PDB entry 3TD5 | X-ray diffraction, 2.00 A resolution | chains A and B of the 4 polymer chains in the assembly

[Chain A (and B)]
Protein: Outer membrane protein omp38
Organism: Acinetobacter baumannii
Notes: fragment: c-terminal domain; chain B of this document is another copy of the same molecule, construct and numbering; everything in this record applies to it too
UniProt: Q6RYW5 (OMP38_ACIBA); residues 221-339 here = UniProt positions 221-339
Chain sequence (123 residues; numbered 217 to 339; the number before each row is that of its first residue):
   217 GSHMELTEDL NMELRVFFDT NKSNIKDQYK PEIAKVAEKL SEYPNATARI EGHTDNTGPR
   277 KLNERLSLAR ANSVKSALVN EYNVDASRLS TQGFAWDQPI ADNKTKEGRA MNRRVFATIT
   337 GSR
Disordered / not traced: 217-220 (chain B: 217-218)
Construct notes: expression tag (217-220)
Curated features (UniProtKB/Swiss-Prot):
  - binding site (meso-2,6-diaminopimelate): Asn-237, Asp-271, Thr-273, Asn-279, Arg-286
  - mutagenesis: Asp-271 (D271A: Periplasmic domain no longer binds diaminopimelate), Arg-286 (R286A: Periplasmic domain no longer binds diaminopimelate)
What the authors report for this chain:
  - binding site for peptide(L-Ala-gamma-D-Glu-m-DAP-D-Ala-D-Ala): Asp-271, Thr-273, Asn-279, Arg-286, Arg-325 (from molecular simulation)

[Chain A / chain B interface]
Pairs across the interface (35; chain A residue first):
  Glu-221(A) / Met-228(B)
  Glu-221(A) / Glu-229(B)  hydrogen bond (backbone-backbone)
  Leu-222(A) / Leu-226(B)  hydrophobic
  Leu-222(A) / Asn-227(B)
  Leu-222(A) / Met-228(B)  hydrophobic
  Leu-222(A) / Lys-255(B)
  Thr-223(A) / Asp-225(B)
  Thr-223(A) / Leu-226(B)
  Thr-223(A) / Asn-227(B)  hydrogen bond (backbone-backbone)
  Glu-224(A) / Asp-225(B)
  Glu-224(A) / Tyr-259(B)  hydrogen bond
  Asp-225(A) / Thr-223(B)
  Asp-225(A) / Glu-224(B)
  Asp-225(A) / Asp-225(B)  hydrogen bond (backbone-backbone)
  Leu-226(A) / Leu-222(B)  hydrophobic
  Leu-226(A) / Thr-223(B)
  Asn-227(A) / Glu-221(B)
  Asn-227(A) / Leu-222(B)
  Asn-227(A) / Thr-223(B)  hydrogen bond (backbone-backbone)
  Met-228(A) / Met-220(B)  hydrophobic
  Met-228(A) / Glu-221(B)
  Met-228(A) / Leu-222(B)  hydrophobic
  Glu-229(A) / Met-220(B)
  Glu-229(A) / Glu-221(B)  hydrogen bond (backbone-backbone)
  Leu-230(A) / His-219(B)
  Leu-230(A) / Met-220(B)  hydrophobic
  Arg-231(A) / His-219(B)  hydrogen bond (backbone-backbone)
  Glu-248(A) / His-219(B)
  Glu-248(A) / Met-220(B)
  Lys-251(A) / Met-220(B)
  Lys-251(A) / Leu-222(B)
  Lys-255(A) / Leu-222(B)
  Lys-255(A) / Glu-224(B)  salt bridge
  Tyr-259(A) / Glu-224(B)  hydrogen bond
  Arg-339(A) / Arg-339(B)
Also at the interface, not in a pair above, chain A (17 interface residues in all): Val-252
Also at the interface, not in a pair above, chain B (15 interface residues in all): Arg-231

[Overview]
17 residues of chain A and 15 residues of chain B are in contact; the contacts include 8 hydrogen bonds and 1
salt bridge. Polar contacts include Lys-255(A)/Glu-224(B), Glu-224(A)/Tyr-259(B) and Glu-221(A)/Glu-229(B).
From the paper: a binding site for peptide(L-Ala-gamma-D-Glu-m-DAP-D-Ala-D-Ala) at Asp-271(A), Thr-273(A) and
Asn-279(A) among others.
Both chains are Outer membrane protein omp38 (Acinetobacter baumannii). Entry 3TD5 (Crystal structure of
OmpA-like domain from Acinetobacter baumannii in complex with L-Ala-gamma-D-Glu-m-DAP-D-Ala-D-Ala) was
determined by X-ray diffraction (same publication as 3TD3 and 3TD4).
